Entry 9OPZ (electron microscopy, 3.16 A resolution); this record covers chains A and B.

[Chain A]
Molecule: Taste receptor type 1 member 2
Source organism: Homo sapiens
Reference sequence: Q8TE23 (TS1R2_HUMAN); residues 25-555 here = UniProt positions 25-555
Amino-acid sequence (531 residues; row label = number of the first residue in the row):
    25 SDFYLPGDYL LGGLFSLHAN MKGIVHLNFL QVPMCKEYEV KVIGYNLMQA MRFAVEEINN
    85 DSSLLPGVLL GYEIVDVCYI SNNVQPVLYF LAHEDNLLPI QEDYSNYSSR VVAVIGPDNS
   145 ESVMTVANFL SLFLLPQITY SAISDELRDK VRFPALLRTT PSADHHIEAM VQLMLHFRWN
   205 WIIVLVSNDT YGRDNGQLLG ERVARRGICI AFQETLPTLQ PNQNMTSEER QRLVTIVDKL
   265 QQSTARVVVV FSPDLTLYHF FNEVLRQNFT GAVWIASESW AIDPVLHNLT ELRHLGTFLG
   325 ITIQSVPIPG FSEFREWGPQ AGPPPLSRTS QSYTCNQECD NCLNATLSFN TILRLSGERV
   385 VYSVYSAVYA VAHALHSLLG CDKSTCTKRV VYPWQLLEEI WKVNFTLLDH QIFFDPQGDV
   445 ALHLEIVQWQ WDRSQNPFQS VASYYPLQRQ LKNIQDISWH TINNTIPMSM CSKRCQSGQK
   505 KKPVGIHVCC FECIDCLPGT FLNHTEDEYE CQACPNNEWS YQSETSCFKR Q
Unresolved in the structure: 45-57, 341-357
Differences from the reference sequence: conflict S132 (Ile in Q8TE23), N212 (Ser in Q8TE23), G231 (Asp in Q8TE23)
Disulfide bonds: C59-C102, C233-C513, C363-C366, C405-C410, C495-C514, C499-C517, C520-C535, C538-C551
UniProt features mapped onto this chain:
  - glycosylation (N-linked (GlcNAc...) asparagine): N84, N248, N292, N312, N368, N428, N487, N527
Reported in the primary citation:
  - binding site for the ligand RRY: D142, N143
  - binding site for 4-chloro-4-deoxy-alpha-D-galactopyranose: D142, E302
  - contacts within the chain: K65-D278 (salt bridge)
  - conformationally variable residues (order/disorder transition): M45 to P57
  - mutagenesis - V49A, L51A, L51R, I510E/H511E: decreased signaling
  - mutagenesis - V49R: unchanged signaling

[Chain B]
Molecule: Taste receptor type 1 member 3
Source organism: Mus musculus
Reference sequence: Q925D8 (TS1R3_MOUSE); residue numbers follow UniProt; this construct covers 23-561
Amino-acid sequence (539 residues; row label = number of the first residue in the row):
    23 LCLSQQFKAQ GDYILGGLFP LGSTEEATLN QRTQPNSIPC NRFSPLGLFL AMAMKMAVEE
    83 INNGSALLPG LRLGYDLFDT CSEPVVTMKS SLMFLAKVGS QSIAAYCNYT QYQPRVLAVI
   143 GPHSSELALI TGKFFSFFLM PQVSYSASMD RLSDRETFPS FFRTVPSDRV QLQAVVTLLQ
   203 NFSWNWVAAL GSDDDYGREG LSIFSSLANA RGICIAHEGL VPQHDTSGQQ LGKVLDVLRQ
   263 VNQSKVQVVV LFASARAVYS LFSYSIHHGL SPKVWVASES WLTSDLVMTL PNIARVGTVL
   323 GFLQRGALLP EFSHYVETHL ALAADPAFCA SLNAELDLEE HVMGQRCPRC DDIMLQNLSS
   383 GLLQNLSAGQ LHHQIFATYA AVYSVAQALH NTLQCNVSHC HVSEHVLPWQ LLENMYNMSF
   443 HARDLTLQFD AEGNVDMEYD LKMWVWQSPT PVLHTVGTFN GTLQLQQSKM YWPGNQVPVS
   503 QCSRQCKDGQ VRRVKGFHSC CYDCVDCKAG SYRKHPDDFT CTPCNQDQWS PEKSTACLP
Unresolved in the structure: 354-366, 389-391
Disulfide bonds: C62-C103, C236-C522, C369-C372, C417-C422, C504-C523, C508-C526, C529-C543, C546-C559
UniProt features mapped onto this chain:
  - glycosylation (N-linked (GlcNAc...) asparagine): N58, N85, N130, N203, N264, N379, N387, N418, N439, N482
  - natural variant: T55 (T55A: In strain: 129/J, 129/SvEv and 5 more), I60 (I60T: In strain: 129/J, 129/SvEv and 5 more), P61 (P61L: In strain: 129/J, 129/SvEv and 8 more), R261 (R261C: In strain: FVB/N, ST/bJ and 1 more), R371 (R371Q: In strain: 129/J, 129/SvEv and 8 more)
Reported in the primary citation:
  - conformationally variable residues (loop rearrangement): T179
  - mutagenesis - F159A: decreased signaling

[Interface between chain A and chain B]
Pairs across the interface - 56 pairs, chain A then chain B:
  V108(A) - F159(B)  hydrophobic
  Q109(A) - Y128(B)  hydrogen bond (side chain-backbone)
  Q109(A) - C129(B)
  Q109(A) - F159(B)
  L112(A) - A127(B)
  L112(A) - Y131(B)
  L112(A) - F159(B)  hydrophobic
  L112(A) - F160(B)  hydrophobic
  A116(A) - A127(B)  hydrophobic
  N120(A) - A126(B)
  N120(A) - A127(B)  hydrogen bond (backbone-backbone)
  L121(A) - S124(B)
  L121(A) - I125(B)
  L121(A) - A126(B)  hydrophobic
  L122(A) - S124(B)
  L122(A) - I125(B)  hydrogen bond (backbone-backbone)
  P123(A) - S124(B)
  I124(A) - M115(B)  hydrophobic
  I124(A) - Q123(B)  hydrogen bond (backbone-backbone)
  Q125(A) - K111(B)  hydrogen bond (backbone-side chain)
  E126(A) - S59(B)  hydrogen bond
  E126(A) - K111(B)  hydrogen bond (backbone-side chain)
  D127(A) - P57(B)
  D127(A) - N58(B)  hydrogen bond
  Y128(A) - P57(B)  hydrogen bond (backbone-backbone)
  S129(A) - Q56(B)
  S129(A) - P57(B)
  T149(A) - K155(B)
  N152(A) - M110(B)
  N152(A) - I152(B)
  F153(A) - F156(B)  hydrophobic
  S155(A) - R54(B)  hydrogen bond (backbone-side chain)
  L156(A) - R54(B)
  L156(A) - P57(B)
  L156(A) - M110(B)  hydrophobic
  L156(A) - K111(B)
  L158(A) - R54(B)
  L158(A) - Q56(B)
  L158(A) - P57(B)
  K174(A) - Q53(B)
  V175(A) - L51(B)
  T214(A) - R173(B)
  R217(A) - E221(B)  salt bridge
  R217(A) - S224(B)  hydrogen bond
  A235(A) - S521(B)
  F236(A) - F519(B)
  F236(A) - S521(B)
  Q237(A) - F519(B)  hydrogen bond (backbone-backbone)
  Q237(A) - H520(B)
  K263(A) - H520(B)  hydrogen bond (side chain-backbone)
  K263(A) - S521(B)
  C359(A) - C129(B)  hydrophobic
  W418(A) - Q56(B)
  W418(A) - P57(B)
  V508(A) - R515(B)
  I510(A) - A238(B)
Also at the interface, not in a pair above, chain A (39 interface residues in all): I104, Y113, F157, P178, E238, T358, W425
Also at the interface, not in a pair above, chain B (38 interface residues in all): T55, V107, L114, T179, Q262, Q265, S266
The authors on this interface:
  - interface residues, chain B: F519(B), H520(B)

[Summary]
Chain A and chain B form an interface of 39 and 38 residues respectively; the contacts include 13 hydrogen
bonds and 1 salt bridge. Polar contacts include R217(A)-E221(B), Q109(A)-Y128(B) and Q125(A)-K111(B). From the
paper: a binding site for the ligand RRY at D142(A) and N143(A); V49A, L51A and L51R of chain A, among others,
reduce signaling; 6 substitutions were tested in all.
Chain A is Taste receptor type 1 member 2 (Homo sapiens) and chain B is Taste receptor type 1 member 3 (Mus
musculus); the structure, Structure of the sweet receptor bound to sucralose in the compact state,
extracellular domain, was determined by electron microscopy (same publication as 9OPW, 9OPX, 9OPY, 9OQ0, 9OQ1,
9OQ2 and 4 further entries).
